5FJ8 - chains A and S of the 20 polymer chains in the assembly; structure by electron microscopy, 3.90 A resolution.

# Chain A
Molecule: DNA-directed RNA polymerase III subunit RPC1
From: Saccharomyces cerevisiae
Notes: EC 2.7.7.6
Reference sequence: P04051 (RPC1_YEAST); residue numbers follow UniProt; this construct covers 1-1460
Chain sequence (1460 residues; row label = number of the first residue in the row):
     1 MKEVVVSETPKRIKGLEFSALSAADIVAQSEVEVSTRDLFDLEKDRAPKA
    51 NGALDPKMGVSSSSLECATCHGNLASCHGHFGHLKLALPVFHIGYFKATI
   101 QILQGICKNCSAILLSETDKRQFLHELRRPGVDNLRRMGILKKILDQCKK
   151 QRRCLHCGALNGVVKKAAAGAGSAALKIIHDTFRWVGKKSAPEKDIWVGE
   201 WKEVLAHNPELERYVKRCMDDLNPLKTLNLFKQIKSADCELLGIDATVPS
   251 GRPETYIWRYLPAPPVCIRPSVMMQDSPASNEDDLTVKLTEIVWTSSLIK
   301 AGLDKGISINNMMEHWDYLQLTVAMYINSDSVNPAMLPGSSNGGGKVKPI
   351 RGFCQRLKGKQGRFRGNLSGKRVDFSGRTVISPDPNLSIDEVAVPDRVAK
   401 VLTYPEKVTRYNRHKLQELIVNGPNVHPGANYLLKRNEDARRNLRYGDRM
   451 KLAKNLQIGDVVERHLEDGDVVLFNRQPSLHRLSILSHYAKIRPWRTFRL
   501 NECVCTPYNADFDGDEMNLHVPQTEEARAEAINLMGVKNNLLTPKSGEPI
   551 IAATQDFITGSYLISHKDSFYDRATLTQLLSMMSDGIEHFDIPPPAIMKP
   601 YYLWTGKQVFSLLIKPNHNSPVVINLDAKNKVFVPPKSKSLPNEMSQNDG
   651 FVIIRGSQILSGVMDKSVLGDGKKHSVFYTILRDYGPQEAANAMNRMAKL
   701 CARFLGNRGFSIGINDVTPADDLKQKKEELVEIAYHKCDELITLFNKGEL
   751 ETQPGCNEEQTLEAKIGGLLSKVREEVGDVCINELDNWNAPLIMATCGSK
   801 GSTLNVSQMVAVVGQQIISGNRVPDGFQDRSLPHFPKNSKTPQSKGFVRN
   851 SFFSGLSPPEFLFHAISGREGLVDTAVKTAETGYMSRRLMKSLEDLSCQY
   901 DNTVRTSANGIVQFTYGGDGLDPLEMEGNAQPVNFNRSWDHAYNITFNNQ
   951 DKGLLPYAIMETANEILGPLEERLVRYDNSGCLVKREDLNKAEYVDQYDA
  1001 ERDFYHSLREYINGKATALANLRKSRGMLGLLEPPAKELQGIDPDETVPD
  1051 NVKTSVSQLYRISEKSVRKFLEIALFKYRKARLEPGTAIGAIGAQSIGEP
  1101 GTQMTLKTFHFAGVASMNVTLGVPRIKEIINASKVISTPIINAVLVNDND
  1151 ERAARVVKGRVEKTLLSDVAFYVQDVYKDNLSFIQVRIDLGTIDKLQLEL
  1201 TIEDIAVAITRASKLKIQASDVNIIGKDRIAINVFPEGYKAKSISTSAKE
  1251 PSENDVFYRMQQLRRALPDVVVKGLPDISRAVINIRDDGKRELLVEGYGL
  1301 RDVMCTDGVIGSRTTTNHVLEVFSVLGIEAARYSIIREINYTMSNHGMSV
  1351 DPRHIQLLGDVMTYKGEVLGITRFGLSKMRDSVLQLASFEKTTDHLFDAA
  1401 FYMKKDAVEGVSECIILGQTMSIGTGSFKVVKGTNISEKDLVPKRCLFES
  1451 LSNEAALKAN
Unresolved in the structure: 1, 169-174, 1101-1116, 1237-1251
UniProt features mapped onto this chain:
  - region: Pro858 to Glu870 (Bridging helix)
  - binding site (Zn(2+)): Cys67, Cys70, Cys77, His80, Cys107, Cys110, Cys154
  - binding site (Mg(2+)): Asp511, Asp513, Asp515
  - mutagenesis: Thr506 (T506I: Temperature-sensitive), Asn509 (N509Y: Temperature-sensitive), Asn518 (N518Q: Temperature-sensitive)
Bound ions: Zn2+ site 1: Cys67, Cys70, Cys77, His80; Zn2+ site 2: Cys107, Asn109, Cys110, Cys154, Cys157

# Chain S
Molecule: Non-template DNA
Sequence (15 nucleotides; row label = number of the first residue in the row):
     4 GAAAGTACTTGACTT

# Interface between chain A and chain S
Residue-residue contacts (4; chain A residue first):
  Lys165(A) - DT13(S)  salt bridge to the phosphate
  Arg184(A) - DT13(S)  salt bridge to the phosphate
  Phe1374(A) - DT9(S)  phosphate contact
  Phe1374(A) - DA10(S)  phosphate contact
Also at the interface, not in a pair above, chain A (6 interface residues in all): Asn1131, Ser1133, Arg1373
Also at the interface, not in a pair above, chain S (6 interface residues in all): DA7, DG8, DT12

# Overview
The chain A/chain S interface involves 6 residues from each chain, with 2 salt bridges. Polar contacts include
Lys165(A)-DT13(S) and Arg184(A)-DT13(S). Curated annotation (UniProt) lists 7 Zn2+-binding residues, 3
Mg2+-binding residues and 3 mutagenesis sites on chain A.
Here chain A is DNA-directed RNA polymerase III subunit RPC1 (Saccharomyces cerevisiae) and chain S is
Non-template DNA. Entry 5FJ8 (Cryo-EM structure of yeast RNA polymerase III elongation complex at 3. 9 A) was
determined by electron microscopy (same publication as 5FJ9 and 5FJA).
